Entry 3K2M (X-ray diffraction, 1.75 A resolution); this record covers chains A and D.

[Chain A]
Name: Proto-oncogene tyrosine-protein kinase ABL1
Source organism: Homo sapiens
Notes: EC 2.7.10.2; fragment: SH2 Domain
UniProtKB: P00519 (ABL1_HUMAN); residues 140-251 here correspond to UniProt positions 121-232 (UniProt number = residue number - 19)
Sequence (112 residues; each row starts with the number of its first residue):
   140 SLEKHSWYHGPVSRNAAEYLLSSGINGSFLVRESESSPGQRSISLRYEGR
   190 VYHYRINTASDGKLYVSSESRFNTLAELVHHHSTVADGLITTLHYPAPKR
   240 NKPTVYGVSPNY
Disordered / not traced: 240-251
Swiss-Prot annotation at these positions:
  - modified residue: Tyr147 (Phosphotyrosine), Tyr158 (Phosphotyrosine), Tyr191 (Phosphotyrosine), Tyr204 (Phosphotyrosine), Tyr234 (Phosphotyrosine), Tyr245 (Phosphotyrosine), Ser248 (Phosphoserine)

[Chain D]
Name: Monobody HA4
Source organism: Homo sapiens
Notes: antibody fragment or engineered binder
Sequence (101 residues; numbered 1 to 101; the number before each row is that of its first residue):
     1 GSSVSSVPTKLEVVAATPTSLLISWDAPMSSSSVYYYRITYGETGGNSPV
    51 QEFTVPYSSSTATISGLSPGVDYTITVYAWGEDSAGYMFMYSPISINYRT
   101 C
Reported in the primary citation:
  - binding site for phosphate ion: Tyr87

[Interface between chain A and chain D]
Contacting residue pairs (27):
  Arg153(A) - Ala85(D)  hydrogen bond (side chain-backbone)
  Arg153(A) - Gly86(D)  hydrogen bond (side chain-backbone)
  Arg153(A) - Tyr87(D)
  Arg171(A) - Tyr87(D)
  Ser173(A) - Tyr87(D)
  Ser175(A) - Tyr87(D)
  Ser181(A) - Tyr87(D)  hydrogen bond
  Arg189(A) - Tyr35(D)  hydrogen bond
  Arg189(A) - Glu82(D)  salt bridge
  Tyr191(A) - Tyr35(D)  hydrophobic
  Tyr191(A) - Met88(D)  hydrophobic
  His192(A) - Gly86(D)
  His192(A) - Tyr87(D)
  His192(A) - Met88(D)  hydrogen bond (backbone-backbone)
  Tyr193(A) - Tyr36(D)  hydrogen bond
  Tyr193(A) - Tyr87(D)
  Tyr193(A) - Met88(D)  hydrophobic
  Arg194(A) - Tyr87(D)
  Val224(A) - Glu52(D)
  Asp226(A) - Arg38(D)  salt bridge
  Asp226(A) - Glu52(D)  hydrogen bond (backbone-side chain)
  Gly227(A) - Tyr36(D)  hydrogen bond (backbone-side chain)
  Gly227(A) - Arg38(D)
  Gly227(A) - Trp80(D)  hydrogen bond (backbone-side chain)
  Leu228(A) - Tyr36(D)
  Ile229(A) - Tyr36(D)  hydrogen bond (backbone-side chain)
  Ile229(A) - Thr54(D)
Also at the interface, not in a pair above, chain A (17 interface residues in all): Val205, Ala225
Interface features reported in the paper:
  - residue pairs: Arg153(A)-Tyr87(D) (cation-pi contact), His192(A)-Met88(D) (hydrogen bond), Arg194(A)-Tyr87(D) (cation-pi contact)
  - interface residues, chain A: Arg153(A)
  - interface residues, chain D: Tyr36(D), Arg38(D), Glu52(D), Trp80(D), Ser84(D), Met88(D)
  - hot spots on chain D (mutagenesis) - Y36A (3.8 kcal mol-1), W80A (3.8 kcal mol-1), Y87A (3.8 kcal mol-1), M88A (3.8 kcal mol-1): abolished binding to Proto-oncogene tyrosine-protein kinase ABL1 (chain A)
  - hot spots on chain D (mutagenesis) - Y35A (0.8 kcal/mol), R38A, E52A (2.4 kcal mol-1): decreased binding to Proto-oncogene tyrosine-protein kinase ABL1 (chain A)

[In short]
Chain A and chain D form an interface of 17 and 11 residues respectively, with 10 hydrogen bonds and 2 salt
bridges. Polar pairs include Arg189(A)-Glu82(D), Asp226(A)-Arg38(D) and Arg153(A)-Ala85(D). The authors report
cation-pi contacts between Arg153(A) and Tyr87(D) and Arg194(A) and Tyr87(D); a hydrogen bond between
His192(A) and Met88(D). The paper reports a binding site for phosphate ion at Tyr87(D); Y36A, W80A and Y87A of
chain D, among others, abolish binding to Proto-oncogene tyrosine-protein kinase ABL1 (chain A); 7
substitutions were tested in all.
Chain A is Proto-oncogene tyrosine-protein kinase ABL1 and chain D is Monobody HA4, both from Homo sapiens;
the structure, Crystal Structure of Monobody HA4/Abl1 SH2 Domain Complex, was determined by X-ray diffraction.
